2V9S - chain A; structure by X-ray diffraction, 2.00 A resolution.

# Chain A
Molecule: Slit homolog 2 protein N-product
From: Homo sapiens
Notes: fragment: second lrr domain, residues 272-479
UniProtKB: O94813 (SLIT2_HUMAN); residue numbers follow UniProt; this construct covers 271-480
Chain sequence (220 residues; row label = number of the first residue in the row):
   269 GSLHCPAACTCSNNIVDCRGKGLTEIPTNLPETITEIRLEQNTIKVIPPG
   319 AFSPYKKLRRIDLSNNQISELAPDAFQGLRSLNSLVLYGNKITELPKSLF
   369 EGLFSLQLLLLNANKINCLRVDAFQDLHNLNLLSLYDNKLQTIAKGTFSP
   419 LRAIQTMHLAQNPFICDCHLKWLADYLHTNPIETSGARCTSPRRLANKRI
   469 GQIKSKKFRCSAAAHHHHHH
Unresolved in the structure: 269-271, 479-488
Sequence notes: expression tag (269-270, 481-488)
Modified / non-standard residues: Cys386 (3-sulfinoalanine; CSD)
Disulfide bonds: Cys273-Cys279, Cys277-Cys286, Cys434-Cys457, Cys436-Cys478

# In short
Chain A is Slit homolog 2 protein N-product (Homo sapiens); the structure, Second LRR domain of human Slit2,
was determined by X-ray diffraction, deposited together with 2V9Q and 2V9R.
